Entry 1IMH (X-ray diffraction, 2.86 A resolution); this record covers chains A and D of the 4 polymer chains in the assembly.

[Chain A]
Molecule: 15-nt DNA strand
Sequence (15 nucleotides; numbered 4001 to 4015; the number before each row is that of its first residue):
  4001 TTGCTGGAAA AATAG

[Chain D]
Protein: Nuclear factor of activated T cells 5
Organism: Homo sapiens
Notes: fragment: dna binding region
UniProtKB: O94916 (NFAT5_HUMAN); residues 188-468 here correspond to UniProt positions 264-544 (UniProt number = residue number + 76)
Sequence (281 residues; each row starts with the number of its first residue):
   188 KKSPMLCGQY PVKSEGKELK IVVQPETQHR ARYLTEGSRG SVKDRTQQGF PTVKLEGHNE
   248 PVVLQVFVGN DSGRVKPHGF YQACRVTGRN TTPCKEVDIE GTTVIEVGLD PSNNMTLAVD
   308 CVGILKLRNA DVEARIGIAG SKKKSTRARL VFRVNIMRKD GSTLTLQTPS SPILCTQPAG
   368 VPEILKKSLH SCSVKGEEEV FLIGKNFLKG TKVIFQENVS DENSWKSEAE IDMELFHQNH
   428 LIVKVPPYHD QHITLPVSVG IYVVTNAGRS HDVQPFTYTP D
Swiss-Prot annotation at these positions:
  - DNA-binding region: Arg-217 to Gly-224

[How chain A and chain D interact]
Contacting residue pairs (7):
  DA4011(A) with Tyr-220(D), sugar contact
  DA4012(A) with Tyr-220(D), hydrogen bond to the phosphate; Arg-315(D), phosphate contact; Asn-316(D), hydrogen bond to the phosphate
  DT4013(A) with Tyr-220(D), base contact; Thr-222(D), hydrogen bond to the phosphate; Arg-315(D), salt bridge to the phosphate
Also at the interface, not in a pair above, chain A (4 interface residues in all): DA4014
Also at the interface, not in a pair above, chain D (6 interface residues in all): Glu-223, Ala-317

[Overview]
4 residues of chain A and 6 residues of chain D are in contact, with 3 hydrogen bonds and 1 salt bridge. Among
the polar pairs are DA4012(A)/Tyr-220(D), DA4012(A)/Asn-316(D) and DT4013(A)/Thr-222(D). From UniProt: a
DNA-binding region on chain D.
Chain A is a 15-nt DNA strand and chain D is Nuclear factor of activated T cells 5 (Homo sapiens); the
structure, TonEBP/DNA COMPLEX, was determined by X-ray diffraction.
